1L1C - chains A and B of the 3 polymer chains in the assembly; structure by solution NMR.

Chain A (and B):
Molecule: Transcription antiterminator licT
Source organism: Bacillus subtilis
Notes: fragment: RNA binding domain (residues 1-55); chain B of this document is another copy of the same molecule, construct and numbering; everything in this record applies to it too
UniProt: P39805 (LICT_BACSU); residue numbers follow UniProt; this construct covers 1-55
Sequence (55 residues; row label = number of the first residue in the row):
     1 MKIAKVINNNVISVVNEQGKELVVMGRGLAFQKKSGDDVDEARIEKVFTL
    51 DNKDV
From the paper describing this entry:
  - self-association interface (contacts with another copy of this molecule); pairs are residue here / residue on that copy: Ile7-Asn8 (backbone contact), Glu21-Lys46 (salt bridge), Phe48
  - binding site for licT mRNA antiterminator hairpin: Lys5, Val6, Ile7, Asn8 to Asn10, Gly26, Arg27, Phe31
  - binding site for licT mRNA antiterminator hairpin: Lys5, Arg27 (proposed by the authors, not directly observed)
  - conformationally variable residues: Phe31

Chain A / chain B interface:
Contacting residue pairs (39; chain A residue first):
  Ile7(A) - Ile7(B)
  Ile7(A) - Asn8(B)
  Ile7(A) - Val11(B)
  Asn8(A) - Ile7(B)
  Ser13(A) - Met25(B)
  Glu21(A) - Met25(B)
  Glu21(A) - Lys46(B)
  Glu21(A) - Phe48(B)
  Leu22(A) - Phe48(B)
  Val23(A) - Met25(B)
  Val23(A) - Phe48(B)
  Met25(A) - Ser13(B)
  Met25(A) - Glu21(B)
  Met25(A) - Val23(B)
  Ile44(A) - Lys53(B)
  Lys46(A) - Glu21(B)
  Lys46(A) - Leu50(B)
  Val47(A) - Thr49(B)
  Val47(A) - Leu50(B)
  Val47(A) - Asp51(B)
  Val47(A) - Lys53(B)
  Phe48(A) - Glu21(B)
  Phe48(A) - Leu22(B)
  Phe48(A) - Val23(B)
  Phe48(A) - Phe48(B)
  Phe48(A) - Thr49(B)
  Phe48(A) - Leu50(B)
  Thr49(A) - Val47(B)
  Thr49(A) - Phe48(B)
  Thr49(A) - Thr49(B)
  Thr49(A) - Asp51(B)
  Leu50(A) - Lys46(B)
  Leu50(A) - Val47(B)
  Leu50(A) - Phe48(B)
  Asp51(A) - Val47(B)
  Asp51(A) - Thr49(B)
  Lys53(A) - Ile44(B)
  Lys53(A) - Glu45(B)
  Lys53(A) - Val47(B)
Other interface residues (no listed pair), chain A (18 interface residues in all): Val11, Glu45, Asn52
Other interface residues (no listed pair), chain B (18 interface residues in all): Asn52

Overview:
The chain A/chain B interface involves 18 residues from each chain. From the paper: a binding site for licT
mRNA antiterminator hairpin at Lys5(A), Val6(A) and Ile7(A) among others; conformational variability at
Phe31(A).
Both chains are Transcription antiterminator licT (Bacillus subtilis). Entry 1L1C (Structure of the LicT
Bacterial Antiterminator Protein in Complex with its RNA Target) was determined by solution NMR.
